Entry 2EVT (X-ray diffraction, 1.99 A resolution); this record covers chain A.

== Chain A ==
Protein: Glycolipid transfer protein
From: Homo sapiens
UniProtKB: Q9NZD2 (GLTP_HUMAN); residues 2-209 here correspond to UniProt positions 1-208 (UniProt number = residue number - 1)
Chain sequence (209 residues; row label = number of the first residue in the row):
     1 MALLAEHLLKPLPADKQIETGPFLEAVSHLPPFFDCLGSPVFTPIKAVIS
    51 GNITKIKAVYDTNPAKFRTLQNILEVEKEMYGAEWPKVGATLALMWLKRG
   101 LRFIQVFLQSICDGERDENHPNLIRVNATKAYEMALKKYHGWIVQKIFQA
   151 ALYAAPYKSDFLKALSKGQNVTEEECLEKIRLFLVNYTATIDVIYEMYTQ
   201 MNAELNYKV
Not modelled in the structure: 1-4, 168-171
Construct notes: initiating methionine (1); engineered mutation Val48 (Asp47 in Q9NZD2)
From the paper describing this entry:
  - conformationally variable residues: His7

== Overview ==
From the paper: conformational variability at His7.
Chain A is Glycolipid transfer protein (Homo sapiens); the structure, Crystal structure of D48V mutant of
human Glycolipid Transfer Protein, was determined by X-ray diffraction, deposited together with 2EUK, 2EUM,
2EVD, 2EVL and 2EVS.
